6XHJ - chain A; structure by electron microscopy, 3.62 A resolution.

== Chain A ==
Protein: Thermosome subunit beta
Organism: Saccharolobus solfataricus (strain ATCC 35092 / DSM 1617 / JCM 11322 / P2)
UniProtKB: Q9V2T8 (THSB_SACS2); numbering as in UniProt (aligned over 1-554)
Sequence (554 residues; numbered 1 to 554; the number before each row is that of its first residue):
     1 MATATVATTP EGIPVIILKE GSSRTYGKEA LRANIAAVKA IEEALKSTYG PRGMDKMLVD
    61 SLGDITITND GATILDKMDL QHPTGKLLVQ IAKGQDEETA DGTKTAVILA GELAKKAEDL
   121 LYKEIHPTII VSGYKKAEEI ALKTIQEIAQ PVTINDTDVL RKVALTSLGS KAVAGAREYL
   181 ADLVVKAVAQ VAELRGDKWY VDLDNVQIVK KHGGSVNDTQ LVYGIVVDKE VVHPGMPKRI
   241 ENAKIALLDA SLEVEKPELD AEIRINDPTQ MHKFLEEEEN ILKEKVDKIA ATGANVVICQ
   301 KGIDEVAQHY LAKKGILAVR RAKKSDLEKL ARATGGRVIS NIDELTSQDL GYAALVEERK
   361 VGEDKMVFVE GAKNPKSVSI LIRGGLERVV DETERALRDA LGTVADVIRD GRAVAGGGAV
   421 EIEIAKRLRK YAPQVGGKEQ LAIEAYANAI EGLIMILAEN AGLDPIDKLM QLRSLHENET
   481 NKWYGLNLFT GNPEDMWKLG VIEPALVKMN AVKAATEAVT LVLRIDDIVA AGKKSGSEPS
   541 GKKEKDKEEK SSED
Not modelled in the structure: 1-20, 251-267, 302-305, 314-316, 322-324, 339-343, 346-348, 361-363, 532-554
Metal / ion sites: Mg2+: Asp101 (together with ATP)
Residues lining bound ligands: ATP (adenosine-5'-triphosphate): Thr48, Tyr49, Gly50, Pro51, Asp70, Gly71, Ala72, Ala100, Asp101, Gly102, Thr103, Lys104, Thr105, Thr166, Gly416, Gly417, Leu457, Leu486, Leu488, Phe489, Val501, Glu503

== Overview ==
Chain A binds ATP.
Chain A is Thermosome subunit beta (Saccharolobus solfataricus (strain ATCC 35092 / DSM 1617 / JCM 11322 /
P2)); the structure, Cryo-EM structure of octadecameric TF55 (beta-only) complex from S. solfataricus bound to
ATP, was determined by electron microscopy (same publication as 6XHI).
